PDB entry 5AL7 | X-ray diffraction, 2.92 A resolution | chains A and B

== Chain A (and B) ==
Protein: Spindle assembly abnormal protein 6 homolog
From: Drosophila melanogaster
Notes: fragment: n-terminal head group plus coiled-coil; chain B of this document is another copy of the same molecule, construct and numbering; everything in this record applies to it too
UniProt: Q9VAC8 (SAS6_DROME); numbering as in UniProt (aligned over 2-216)
Amino-acid sequence (219 residues; each row starts with the number of its first residue; numbers below 1 keep their minus sign (Gly-2 is residue -2)):
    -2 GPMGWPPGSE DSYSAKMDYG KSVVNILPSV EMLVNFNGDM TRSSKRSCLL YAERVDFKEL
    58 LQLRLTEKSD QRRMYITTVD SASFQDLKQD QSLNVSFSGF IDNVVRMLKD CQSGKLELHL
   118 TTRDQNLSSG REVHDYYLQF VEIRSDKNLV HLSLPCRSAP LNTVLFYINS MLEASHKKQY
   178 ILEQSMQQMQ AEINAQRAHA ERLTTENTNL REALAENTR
Unresolved in the structure: -2 to 8
Construct notes: expression tag (-2 to 1); variant Asp36 (Glu in Q9VAC8), Leu207 (Ile in Q9VAC8); engineered mutation Asp143 (Phe in Q9VAC8)
From the paper describing this entry:
  - mutagenesis - F143D: unchanged localization to spermatocyte centrioles

== Chain A / chain B interface ==
Pairs across the interface - 52 pairs, chain A then chain B:
  Ser66(A) - Glu170(B)
  Asp67(A) - Asn166(B)
  Gln68(A) - His173(B)
  Arg69(A) - Leu162(B)
  Arg69(A) - Phe163(B)
  Arg69(A) - Asn166(B)
  Leu158(A) - Leu158(B)  hydrophobic
  Asn159(A) - Leu158(B)
  Val161(A) - Leu162(B)  hydrophobic
  Leu162(A) - Arg69(B)
  Leu162(A) - Leu158(B)  hydrophobic
  Leu162(A) - Val161(B)  hydrophobic
  Leu162(A) - Leu162(B)  hydrophobic
  Leu162(A) - Ile165(B)  hydrophobic
  Phe163(A) - Arg69(B)
  Ile165(A) - Leu162(B)  hydrophobic
  Ile165(A) - Ile165(B)  hydrophobic
  Ile165(A) - Asn166(B)
  Asn166(A) - Asp67(B)
  Asn166(A) - Arg69(B)
  Asn166(A) - Ile165(B)
  Met168(A) - Leu169(B)
  Leu169(A) - Met168(B)
  Leu169(A) - Leu169(B)
  Glu170(A) - Ser66(B)
  Ser172(A) - Ser172(B)  hydrogen bond
  Ser172(A) - Gln176(B)  hydrogen bond
  His173(A) - Ser172(B)
  Lys175(A) - Gln176(B)
  Gln176(A) - Ser172(B)  hydrogen bond (side chain-backbone)
  Gln176(A) - Lys175(B)
  Gln176(A) - Gln176(B)
  Leu179(A) - Leu179(B)  hydrophobic
  Leu179(A) - Met183(B)
  Glu180(A) - Leu179(B)
  Ser182(A) - Met183(B)
  Met183(A) - Met183(B)  hydrophobic
  Ile190(A) - Ile190(B)  hydrophobic
  Thr201(A) - His196(B)
  Thr201(A) - Leu200(B)
  Asn204(A) - Glu203(B)
  Asn204(A) - Asn204(B)  hydrogen bond
  Leu207(A) - Leu207(B)  hydrophobic
  Leu207(A) - Leu211(B)  hydrophobic
  Arg208(A) - Glu203(B)  salt bridge
  Arg208(A) - Leu207(B)
  Ala210(A) - Leu211(B)
  Leu211(A) - Ala210(B)
  Leu211(A) - Leu211(B)
  Leu211(A) - Asn214(B)
  Asn214(A) - Asn214(B)  hydrogen bond
  Asn214(A) - Thr215(B)
Also at the interface, not in a pair above, chain A (34 interface residues in all): Glu189, Gln193, Ala197, Glu203
Also at the interface, not in a pair above, chain B (32 interface residues in all): Gln68, Asn159, Arg194, Arg208

== Summary ==
34 residues of chain A face 32 of chain B across their interface; the contacts include 5 hydrogen bonds and 1
salt bridge. Polar pairs include Arg208(A)-Glu203(B), Ser172(A)-Ser172(B) and Ser172(A)-Gln176(B). The paper
reports that F143D of chain A leaves localization to spermatocyte centrioles unchanged.
Chain A and chain B are both Spindle assembly abnormal protein 6 homolog (Drosophila melanogaster); the
structure, N-terminal fragment of Drosophila melanogaster Sas-6 (F143D), dimerised via the coiled-coil domain,
was determined by X-ray diffraction (same publication as 5AL6).
